Entry 9K0F (electron microscopy, 2.80 A resolution); this record covers chains I and L of the 12 polymer chains in the assembly.

# Chain I (and L)
Name: Amyloid-beta A4 protein
Notes: chain L of this document is another copy of the same molecule, construct and numbering; everything in this record applies to it too
Reference sequence: B4DMD5 (B4DMD5_HUMAN); residues 1-42 here correspond to UniProt positions 524-565 (UniProt number = residue number + 523)
Chain sequence (42 residues; each row starts with the number of its first residue):
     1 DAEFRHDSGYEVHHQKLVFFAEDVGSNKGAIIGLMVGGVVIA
Not modelled in the structure: 1-25

# Interface between chain I and chain L
Contacting residue pairs (36; chain I residue first):
  S26(I) with S26(L), hydrogen bond (backbone-backbone); N27(L)
  N27(I) with N27(L)
  K28(I) with N27(L), hydrogen bond (backbone-backbone)
  G29(I) with N27(L), hydrogen bond (backbone-backbone); K28(L); G29(L)
  A30(I) with G29(L), hydrogen bond (backbone-backbone); A30(L); I31(L), hydrogen bond (backbone-backbone)
  I31(I) with N27(L); I31(L)
  I32(I) with I31(L), hydrogen bond (backbone-backbone); I32(L); G33(L), hydrogen bond (backbone-backbone)
  G33(I) with G33(L); L34(L), hydrogen bond (backbone-backbone)
  L34(I) with L34(L)
  M35(I) with L34(L), hydrogen bond (backbone-backbone); M35(L); V36(L), hydrogen bond (backbone-backbone); V39(L); V40(L), hydrophobic
  V36(I) with V36(L)
  G37(I) with V36(L), hydrogen bond (backbone-backbone); G37(L); G38(L)
  G38(I) with G38(L); V39(L), hydrogen bond (backbone-backbone)
  V39(I) with V39(L)
  V40(I) with V39(L), hydrogen bond (backbone-backbone); V40(L); I41(L), hydrogen bond (backbone-backbone)
  I41(I) with I41(L)
  A42(I) with I41(L), hydrogen bond (backbone-backbone); A42(L)

# Overview
The chain I/chain L interface involves 17 residues from each chain, with 15 hydrogen bonds. Main-chain
hydrogen bonds include S26(I)-S26(L), K28(I)-N27(L) and G29(I)-N27(L).
Both chains are Amyloid-beta A4 protein. Entry 9K0F (Cryo-EM structure of Amyloid-beta42-4b polymorph 3) was
determined by electron microscopy together with 9K0D and 9K0E from the same study.
